7YRF - chains A and C of the 5 polymer chains in the assembly; structure by electron microscopy, 2.91 A resolution.

[Chain A]
Protein: Genome polyprotein
Source organism: Coxsackievirus A16
Reference sequence: A0A2D2CJS7 (A0A2D2CJS7_9ENTO); numbering as in UniProt (aligned over 73-297)
Chain sequence (225 residues; row label = number of the first residue in the row):
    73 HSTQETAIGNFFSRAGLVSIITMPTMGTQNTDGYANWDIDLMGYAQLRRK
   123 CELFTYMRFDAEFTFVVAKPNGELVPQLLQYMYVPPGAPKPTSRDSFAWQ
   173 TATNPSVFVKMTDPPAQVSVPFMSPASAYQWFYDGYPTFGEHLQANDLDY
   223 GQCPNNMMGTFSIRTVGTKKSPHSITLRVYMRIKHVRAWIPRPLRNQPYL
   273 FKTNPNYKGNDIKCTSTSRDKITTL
Sequence notes: conflict A107 (Val in A0A2D2CJS7)
Residues lining bound ligands: sphingosine (SPH): I111, D112, L113, M114, F131, F135, F137, Y155, V179, V190, V192, Y201, W203, N228, M230, F233, M253

[Chain C]
Protein: Capsid protein VP3
Source organism: Coxsackievirus A16
Notes: EC 3.4.22.29, 3.6.1.15, 3.4.22.28, 2.7.7.48
Reference sequence: A9LXZ4 (A9LXZ4_9ENTO); residues 1-242 here correspond to UniProt positions 324-565 (UniProt number = residue number + 323)
Chain sequence (242 residues; numbered 1 to 242; the number before each row is that of its first residue):
     1 GIPTELKPGTNQFLTTDDGVSAPILPGFHPTPPIHIPGEVRNLLEICRVE
    51 TILEVNNLKTNETTPMQRLCFPVSVQSKTGELCAAFRADPGRDGPWQSTI
   101 LGQLCRYYTQWSGSLEVTFMFAGSFMATGKMLIAYTPPGGSVPADRITAM
   151 LGTHVIWDFGLQSSVTLVVPWISNTHYRAHARAGYFDYYTTGIITIWYQT
   201 NYVVPIGAPTTAYIVALAAAQDNFTMKLCKDTEDIEQTANIQ

[Chain A / chain C interface]
Pairs across the interface (126):
  H73(A) - S112(C)
  H73(A) - H176(C)
  H73(A) - Y177(C)
  H73(A) - T225(C)
  S74(A) - T225(C)
  T75(A) - N42(C)
  T75(A) - L44(C)
  E77(A) - Y108(C)  hydrogen bond (backbone-side chain)
  E77(A) - M226(C)
  T78(A) - N42(C)
  T78(A) - L43(C)  hydrogen bond (backbone-backbone)
  T78(A) - L44(C)
  T78(A) - Y108(C)
  A79(A) - N42(C)
  I80(A) - V40(C)
  I80(A) - R41(C)  hydrogen bond (backbone-backbone)
  F83(A) - L43(C)  hydrophobic
  F83(A) - Y107(C)  hydrophobic
  F83(A) - Y108(C)
  F83(A) - C229(C)  hydrophobic
  R86(A) - T15(C)  hydrogen bond
  R86(A) - T16(C)
  A87(A) - F13(C)  hydrophobic
  A87(A) - T15(C)  hydrogen bond (backbone-backbone)
  G115(A) - I241(C)
  Y116(A) - Q237(C)
  A117(A) - I235(C)  hydrophobic
  A117(A) - Q237(C)
  Q118(A) - D231(C)  hydrogen bond
  Q118(A) - I235(C)
  R121(A) - Q103(C)  hydrogen bond
  R121(A) - Y107(C)  hydrogen bond
  R121(A) - T232(C)
  R121(A) - D234(C)  salt bridge
  R121(A) - I235(C)
  L125(A) - L104(C)  hydrophobic
  L125(A) - Y107(C)
  F126(A) - I46(C)  hydrophobic
  Y128(A) - I36(C)  hydrophobic
  R130(A) - P30(C)
  R130(A) - T31(C)  hydrogen bond (side chain-backbone)
  R130(A) - P33(C)
  E134(A) - S21(C)  hydrogen bond
  T136(A) - F13(C)
  P177(A) - I24(C)
  P186(A) - N11(C)
  Q189(A) - F13(C)
  Q189(A) - S21(C)  hydrogen bond
  V190(A) - S21(C)
  V190(A) - A22(C)
  V190(A) - I24(C)  hydrophobic
  S191(A) - S21(C)
  S191(A) - A22(C)  hydrogen bond (backbone-backbone)
  S191(A) - P23(C)
  S191(A) - I24(C)
  V192(A) - I24(C)  hydrophobic
  P193(A) - F28(C)  hydrophobic
  F194(A) - F28(C)
  F194(A) - P30(C)
  M195(A) - L25(C)  hydrophobic
  M195(A) - F28(C)  hydrophobic
  S196(A) - T31(C)  hydrogen bond (backbone-side chain)
  P197(A) - T31(C)  hydrogen bond (backbone-side chain)
  A198(A) - T31(C)
  S199(A) - P32(C)
  S199(A) - P33(C)
  S199(A) - I34(C)
  R254(A) - D18(C)  salt bridge
  R254(A) - G19(C)
  R259(A) - P33(C)
  A260(A) - E39(C)
  A260(A) - V40(C)
  W261(A) - I36(C)  hydrogen bond (side chain-backbone)
  W261(A) - P37(C)
  W261(A) - G38(C)
  W261(A) - E39(C)
  I262(A) - P37(C)
  I262(A) - G38(C)  hydrogen bond (backbone-backbone)
  P263(A) - V40(C)  hydrophobic
  P263(A) - I46(C)  hydrophobic
  L266(A) - I100(C)  hydrophobic
  L266(A) - Y107(C)
  Y271(A) - I235(C)  hydrophobic
  Y271(A) - I241(C)  hydrophobic
  L272(A) - I241(C)
  L272(A) - Q242(C)  hydrogen bond (backbone-backbone)
  F273(A) - I241(C)
  F273(A) - Q242(C)
  K274(A) - I241(C)
  K274(A) - Q242(C)  hydrogen bond (backbone-backbone)
  C286(A) - R68(C)
  T287(A) - Q97(C)  hydrogen bond (side chain-backbone)
  T287(A) - S98(C)
  S288(A) - R68(C)
  S288(A) - G94(C)  hydrogen bond (side chain-backbone)
  S288(A) - P95(C)
  S288(A) - Q97(C)
  S288(A) - S98(C)  hydrogen bond (side chain-backbone)
  T289(A) - N57(C)  hydrogen bond (backbone-side chain)
  T289(A) - D93(C)
  T289(A) - G94(C)  hydrogen bond (side chain-backbone)
  T289(A) - Q97(C)  hydrogen bond (backbone-side chain)
  S290(A) - L58(C)  hydrogen bond (side chain-backbone)
  S290(A) - K59(C)
  S290(A) - E62(C)
  S290(A) - R68(C)  hydrogen bond
  R291(A) - V55(C)
  R291(A) - N57(C)  hydrogen bond
  R291(A) - L58(C)
  R291(A) - K59(C)  hydrogen bond (backbone-backbone)
  R291(A) - A85(C)  hydrogen bond (side chain-backbone)
  D292(A) - L58(C)
  K293(A) - L58(C)
  I294(A) - N56(C)
  I294(A) - F71(C)  hydrophobic
  I294(A) - C83(C)
  I294(A) - A84(C)  hydrophobic
  I294(A) - A85(C)  hydrogen bond (backbone-backbone)
  T295(A) - L82(C)
  T295(A) - C83(C)
  T295(A) - V142(C)
  L297(A) - A85(C)
  L297(A) - F86(C)  hydrophobic
  L297(A) - R87(C)
  L297(A) - V142(C)  hydrophobic
  L297(A) - I193(C)  hydrophobic
Other interface residues (no listed pair), chain A (58 interface residues in all): M114, R120
Other interface residues (no listed pair), chain C (69 interface residues in all): D17, E54, K227

[Summary]
The interface between chain A and chain C involves 58 residues on one side and 69 on the other; the contacts
include 30 hydrogen bonds and 2 salt bridges. Among the polar pairs are R121(A)-D234(C), R254(A)-D18(C) and
E77(A)-Y108(C).
Here chain A is Genome polyprotein and chain C is Capsid protein VP3, both from Coxsackievirus A16. Entry 7YRF
(Cryo-EM structure of compact CA16 empty particle in complex with a neutralizing antibody 8C4) was determined
by electron microscopy, deposited together with 7YV2, 7YV7, 7YRH, 7Y7M and 7YMS.
